8HHG - chains Q and B of the 3 polymer chains in the assembly; structure by X-ray diffraction, 3.10 A resolution.

== Chain Q ==
Name: Cell division protein FtsQ
Source organism: Escherichia coli K-12
Reference sequence: J7Q602 (J7Q602_ECOLX); residues 1-276 here = UniProt positions 1-276
Sequence (276 residues; each row starts with the number of its first residue):
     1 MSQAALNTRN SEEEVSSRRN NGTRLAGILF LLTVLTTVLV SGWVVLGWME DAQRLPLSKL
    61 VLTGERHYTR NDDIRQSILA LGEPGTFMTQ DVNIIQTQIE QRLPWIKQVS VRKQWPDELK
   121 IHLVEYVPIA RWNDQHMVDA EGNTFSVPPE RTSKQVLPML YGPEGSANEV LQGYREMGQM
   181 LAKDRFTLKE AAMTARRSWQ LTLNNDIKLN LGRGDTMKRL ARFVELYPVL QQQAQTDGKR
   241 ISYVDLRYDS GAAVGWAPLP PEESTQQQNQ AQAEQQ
Not modelled in the structure: 1-21, 261-276

== Chain B ==
Name: Cell division protein FtsB
Source organism: Escherichia coli K-12
Reference sequence: Q1JQN6 (Q1JQN6_ECOLX); numbering as in UniProt (aligned over 1-103)
Sequence (119 residues; numbered -15 to 103; the number before each row is that of its first residue; numbers below 1 keep their minus sign (Met-15 is residue -15)):
   -15 MGSSHHHHHH SQDPNSMGKL TLLLLAILVW LQYSLWFGKN GIHDYTRVND DVAAQQATNA
    45 KLKARNDQLF AEIDDLNGGQ EALEERARNE LSMTRPGETF YRLVPDASKR AQSAGQNNR
Not modelled in the structure: -15 to 0, 90-103
Differences from the reference sequence: initiating methionine (-15); expression tag (-14 to 0)

== Chain Q / chain B interface ==
Residue-residue contacts - 46 pairs, chain Q then chain B:
  Ala195(Q) - Ala55(B)
  Arg196(Q) - Gln52(B)
  Arg196(Q) - Ala55(B)
  Arg196(Q) - Glu56(B)  salt bridge
  Arg196(Q) - Asp59(B)  salt bridge
  Arg196(Q) - Glu65(B)  hydrogen bond (side chain-backbone)
  Arg196(Q) - Ala66(B)
  Arg196(Q) - Glu69(B)  salt bridge
  Arg197(Q) - Gln52(B)
  Gln200(Q) - Glu65(B)  hydrogen bond
  Gly212(Q) - Glu69(B)
  Arg213(Q) - Gln52(B)  hydrogen bond
  Arg213(Q) - Glu56(B)  salt bridge
  Arg213(Q) - Glu69(B)  hydrogen bond (backbone-side chain)
  Arg219(Q) - Asn73(B)
  Glu225(Q) - Leu87(B)
  Leu226(Q) - Tyr85(B)  hydrophobic
  Leu230(Q) - Tyr85(B)  hydrophobic
  Gln233(Q) - Tyr85(B)  hydrogen bond
  Tyr243(Q) - Glu82(B)  hydrogen bond
  Asp245(Q) - Arg72(B)  salt bridge
  Arg247(Q) - Glu65(B)
  Arg247(Q) - Glu68(B)  salt bridge
  Arg247(Q) - Glu69(B)
  Arg247(Q) - Arg72(B)
  Arg247(Q) - Asn73(B)  hydrogen bond (backbone-backbone)
  Tyr248(Q) - Arg72(B)  hydrogen bond
  Tyr248(Q) - Asn73(B)
  Tyr248(Q) - Ser76(B)
  Tyr248(Q) - Met77(B)  hydrogen bond (side chain-backbone)
  Tyr248(Q) - Thr78(B)
  Tyr248(Q) - Phe84(B)  hydrophobic
  Ser250(Q) - Arg86(B)
  Ser250(Q) - Leu87(B)  hydrogen bond (backbone-backbone)
  Gly251(Q) - Tyr85(B)
  Gly251(Q) - Arg86(B)
  Ala252(Q) - Thr83(B)
  Ala252(Q) - Phe84(B)
  Ala252(Q) - Tyr85(B)  hydrogen bond (backbone-backbone)
  Ala253(Q) - Glu82(B)
  Ala253(Q) - Thr83(B)
  Val254(Q) - Glu82(B)
  Val254(Q) - Thr83(B)  hydrogen bond (backbone-backbone)
  Val254(Q) - Tyr85(B)  hydrophobic
  Trp256(Q) - Gly81(B)
  Trp256(Q) - Thr83(B)  hydrogen bond
Other interface residues (no listed pair), chain Q (28 interface residues in all): Thr194, Ser198, Gly214, Arg222, Val229, Asp249, Gly255
Interface features reported in the paper:
  - residue pairs: Glu69(B)-Arg196(Q)
  - interface residues, chain Q: Asp245(Q), Ser250(Q)

== In short ==
The interface between chain Q and chain B involves 28 residues on one side and 20 on the other, with 13
hydrogen bonds and 6 salt bridges. Among the polar pairs are Arg196(Q)-Glu56(B), Arg196(Q)-Asp59(B) and
Arg196(Q)-Glu69(B). The paper describes a contact between Glu69(B) and Arg196(Q). The paper reports interface
residues Asp245(Q) and Ser250(Q).
Here chain Q is Cell division protein FtsQ and chain B is Cell division protein FtsB, both from Escherichia
coli K-12. Entry 8HHG (The bacterial divisome protein complex FtsB-FtsL-FtsQ) was determined by X-ray
diffraction together with 8HHF and 8HHH from the same study.
